Entry 8JXL (electron microscopy, 2.98 A resolution); this record covers chains B and G of the 12 polymer chains in the assembly.

# Chain B (and G)
Molecule: Methylcrotonoyl-CoA carboxylase beta chain, mitochondrial
From: Homo sapiens
Notes: EC 6.4.1.4; chain G of this document is another copy of the same molecule, construct and numbering; everything in this record applies to it too
UniProt: Q9HCC0 (MCCB_HUMAN); residue numbers follow UniProt; this construct covers 1-563
Chain sequence (563 residues; row label = number of the first residue in the row):
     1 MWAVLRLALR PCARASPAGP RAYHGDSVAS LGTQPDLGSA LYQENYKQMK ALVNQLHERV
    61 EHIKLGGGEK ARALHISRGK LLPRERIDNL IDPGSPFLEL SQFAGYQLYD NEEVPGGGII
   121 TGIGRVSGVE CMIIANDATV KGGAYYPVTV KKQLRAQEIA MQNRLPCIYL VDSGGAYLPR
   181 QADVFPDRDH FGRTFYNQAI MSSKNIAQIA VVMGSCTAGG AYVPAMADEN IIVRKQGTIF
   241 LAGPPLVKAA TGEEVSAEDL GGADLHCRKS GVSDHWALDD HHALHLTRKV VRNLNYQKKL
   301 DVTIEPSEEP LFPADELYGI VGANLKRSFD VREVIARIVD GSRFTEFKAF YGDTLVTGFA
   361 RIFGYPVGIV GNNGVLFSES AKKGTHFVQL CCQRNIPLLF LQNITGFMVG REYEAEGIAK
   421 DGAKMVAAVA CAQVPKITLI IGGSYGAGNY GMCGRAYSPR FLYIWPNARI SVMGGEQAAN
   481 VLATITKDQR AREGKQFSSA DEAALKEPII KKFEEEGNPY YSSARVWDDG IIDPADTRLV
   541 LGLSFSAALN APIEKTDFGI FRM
Not modelled in the structure: 1-22, 246-254
Ligand contacts:
  - TW3 (S-[2-[3-[[(2R)-4-[[[(2S,3S,4S,5S)-5-(6-aminopurin-9-yl)-4-oxidanyl-3-phosphonooxy-oxolan-2-yl]methoxy-oxidanyl-phosphoryl]oxy-oxidanyl-phosphoryl]oxy-3,3-dimethyl-2-oxidanyl-butanoyl]amino]propanoylamino]ethyl] 3-methylbut-2-enethioate), molecule 1: R78, K141, G142, A144, G174, G175, A176, Y177, L178, F185, F191, S215, T217, A218, G219
  - TW3, molecule 2: G446, A447, Y450, V472, M473, V481, I485, Q489
UniProt features mapped onto this chain:
  - region: R343 to N372 (Acyl-CoA binding)
  - modified residue: K70 (N6-acetyllysine), K141 (N6-succinyllysine), K495 (N6-acetyllysine), K511 (N6-acetyllysine)
  - natural variant: S39 (S39F: In MCC2D), G68 (G68V: In MCC2D; uncertain significance), E99 (E99Q: In MCC2D), S101 (S101F: In MCC2D), G105 (G105R: In MCC2D; uncertain significance), G118 (deletion: In MCC2D), C131 (C131F: In MCC2D), T139 (T139I: In MCC2D), Y146 (Y146N: In MCC2D), K152 (K152T: In MCC2D), R155 (R155Q: In MCC2D; R155W: In MCC2D), N163 (N163D: In MCC2D; uncertain significance), 42 further natural variant entries in UniProt
Reported in the primary citation:
  - binding site for TW3: R78, K141, G174, A176, Y177, F191, Y450
  - mutagenesis - L241R, A242F: decreased catalytic activity on TW3
  - catalytic residues: F407, A447 (proposed by the authors, not directly observed)

# How chain B and chain G interact
Residue-residue contacts - 22 pairs, chain B then chain G:
  K382(B) with M563(G)
  T385(B) with M563(G)
  H386(B) with I560(G); R562(G); M563(G)
  Q389(B) with I560(G); F561(G); M563(G)
  Q393(B) with I560(G)
  K424(B) with M563(G)
  I560(B) with H386(G); Q389(G); Q393(G)
  F561(B) with Q389(G); F561(G), hydrophobic
  R562(B) with H386(G)
  M563(B) with K382(G); Q389(G); K424(G); F561(G), hydrophobic; R562(G); M563(G), hydrophobic
Interface residues without a listed pair, chain B (13 interface residues in all): K348, L390, G559
Interface residues without a listed pair, chain G (13 interface residues in all): K348, T385, L390, G559

# Overview
The chain B/chain G interface involves 13 residues from each chain. Chain B binds compound TW3. The paper
reports catalytic residues F407(B) and A447(B); L241R and A242F of chain B reduce catalytic activity on TW3.
Chain B and chain G are both Methylcrotonoyl-CoA carboxylase beta chain, mitochondrial (Homo sapiens); the
structure, Human 3-methylcrotonyl-CoA carboxylase in MCCU state with MCoA, was determined by electron
microscopy, deposited together with 7YBU, 8J4Z, 8J78, 8J7D, 8JAK, 8JAW and 3 further entries.
